Entry 3F2P (X-ray diffraction, 1.95 A resolution); this record covers chain A.

Chain A:
Protein: Thermolysin
Organism: Bacillus thermoproteolyticus
Notes: EC 3.4.24.27
UniProtKB: P00800 (THER_BACTH); residues 1-316 here correspond to UniProt positions 233-548 (UniProt number = residue number + 232)
Amino-acid sequence (316 residues; row label = number of the first residue in the row):
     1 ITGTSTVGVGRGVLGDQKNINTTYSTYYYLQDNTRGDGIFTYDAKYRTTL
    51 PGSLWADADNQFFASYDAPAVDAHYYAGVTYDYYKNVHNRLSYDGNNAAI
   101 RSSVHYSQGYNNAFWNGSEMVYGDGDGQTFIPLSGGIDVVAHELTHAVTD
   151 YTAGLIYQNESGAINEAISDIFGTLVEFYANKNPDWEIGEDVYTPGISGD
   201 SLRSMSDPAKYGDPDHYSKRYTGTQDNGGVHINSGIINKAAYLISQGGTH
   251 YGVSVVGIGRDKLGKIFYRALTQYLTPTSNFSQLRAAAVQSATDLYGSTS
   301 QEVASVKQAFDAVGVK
Construct notes: variant D37 (Asn269 in P00800), E119 (Gln351 in P00800)
Bound ions: Ca2+ site 1: D57, D59, Q61; Ca2+ site 2: D138, E177, D185, E187, E190; Zn2+: H142, H146, E166 (together with 3-methyl-2-(propanoyloxy)benzoic acid); Ca2+ site 3: Y193, T194, I197, D200
Residues lining bound ligands: 3-methyl-2-(propanoyloxy)benzoic acid (S3B): N111, N112, A113, F130, L133, V139, H142, E143, H146, Y157, E166, D170, I188, L202, R203, H231
UniProt features mapped onto this chain:
  - active site: E143, H231 (Proton donor)
  - binding site (Ca(2+)): D57, D59, Q61, D138, E177, N183, D185, E187, E190, Y193, T194, I197, D200
  - binding site (Zn(2+)): H142, H146, E166

In short:
Bound to chain A: 3-methyl-2-(propanoyloxy)benzoic acid. D57, D59 and Q61 coordinate Ca2+ site 1. D138, E177,
D185, E187 and E190 form the Ca2+ site 2. UniProt lists active-site residues E143 and H231, 13 Ca2+-binding
residues and 3 Zn2+-binding residues.
Chain A is Thermolysin (Bacillus thermoproteolyticus); the structure, Thermolysin inhibition, was determined
by X-ray diffraction (same publication as 3FCQ and 3F28).
